9IZD - chains C and S of the 5 polymer chains in the assembly; structure by electron microscopy, 3.16 A resolution.

Chain C:
Name: Guanine nucleotide-binding protein G(i) subunit alpha-1
Organism: Homo sapiens
Notes: engineered mutation(s): G203A, A326S
UniProtKB: P63096 (GNAI1_HUMAN); residues 4-354 here = UniProt positions 4-354
Amino-acid sequence (351 residues; numbered 4 to 354; the number before each row is that of its first residue):
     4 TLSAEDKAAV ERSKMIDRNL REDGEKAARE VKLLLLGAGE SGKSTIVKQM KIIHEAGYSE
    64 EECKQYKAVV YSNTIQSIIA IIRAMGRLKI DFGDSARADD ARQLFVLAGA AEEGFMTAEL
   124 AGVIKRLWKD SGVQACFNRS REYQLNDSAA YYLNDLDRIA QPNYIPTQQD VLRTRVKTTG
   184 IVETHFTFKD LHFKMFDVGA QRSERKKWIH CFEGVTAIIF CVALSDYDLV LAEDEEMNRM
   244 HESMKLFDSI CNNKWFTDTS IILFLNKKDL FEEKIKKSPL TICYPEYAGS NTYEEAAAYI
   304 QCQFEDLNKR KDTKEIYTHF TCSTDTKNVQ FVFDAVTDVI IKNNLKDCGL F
Not modelled in the structure: 54-181, 234-240
Construct notes: conflict Ala203 (Gly in P63096), Ser326 (Ala in P63096)
Swiss-Prot annotation at these positions:
  - region: Lys35 to Thr48 (G1 motif), Asp173 to Thr181 (G2 motif), Phe196 to Gly202, Gln204, Arg205 (G3 motif), Ile265 to Asp272 (G4 motif), Thr324, Cys325, Thr327 to Thr329 (G5 motif)
  - binding site (GTP): Glu43 to Thr48, Ser151, Leu175 to Thr181, Asp200 to Gly202, Gln204, Asn269 to Asp272
  - binding site (Mg(2+)): Ser47, Thr181
  - modified residue: Arg178 (ADP-ribosylarginine), Gln204 (Deamidated glutamine), Cys351 (ADP-ribosylcysteine)
  - natural variant: Gly40 (G40C: In NEDHISB; G40R: In NEDHISB), Gly45 (G45D: In NEDHISB), Thr48 (T48I: In NEDHISB; T48K: In NEDHISB), Gln52 (Q52P: In NEDHISB), Ser75 (deletion: In NEDHISB; uncertain significance), Gln172 (deletion: In NEDHISB), Asp173 (D173V: In NEDHISB), Glu186 to Phe189 (deletion: In NEDHISB; uncertain significance), Cys224 (C224Y: In NEDHISB), Lys270 (K270N: In NEDHISB; K270R: In NEDHISB), Asp272 (D272G: In NEDHISB), Val332 (V332E: In NEDHISB; uncertain significance)
  - mutagenesis: Gly42 (G42R: Abolishes switch to an activated conformation and dissociation from beta and gamma subunits upon GTP binding. Abolishes interaction with RGS family members), Glu116 (E116L: Enhances interaction (inactive GDP-bound) with RGS14), Gln147 (Q147L: Enhances interaction (inactive GDP-bound) with RGS14), Glu245 (E245L: Enhances interaction (inactive GDP-bound) with RGS14)

Chain S:
Name: scFv16
Organism: Homo sapiens
Notes: antibody fragment or engineered binder
Amino-acid sequence (248 residues; each row starts with the number of its first residue; note: 2 numbers in that range are skipped by the numbering (no residue carries them; nothing is unmodelled there); a row labelled like 121A-121O holds insertion residues (121A, then the next letters in order)):
     1 DVQLVESGGG LVQPGGSRKL SCSASGFAFS SFGMHWVRQA PEKGLEWVAY ISSGSGTIYY
    61 ADTVKGRFTI SRDDPKNTLF LQMTSLRSED TAMYYCVRSI YYYGSSPFDF WGQGTTLTVS
   121 S
121A-121O GGGGSGGGGSGGGGS
   124 SDIVMTQATS SVPVTPGESV SISCRSSKSL LHSNGNTYLY WFLQRPGQSP QLLIYRMSNL
   184 ASGVPDRFSG SGSGTAFTLT ISRLEAEDVG VYYCMQHLEY PLTFGAGTKL EL
Not modelled in the structure: 121A-121O
Disulfide bonds: Cys22-Cys96, Cys147-Cys217

How chain C and chain S interact:
Residue-residue contacts - 23 pairs, chain C then chain S:
  Thr4(C) with His155(S), hydrogen bond (backbone-side chain)
  Ser6(C) with His155(S); Asn157(S); Tyr161(S), hydrogen bond
  Ala7(C) with His220(S); Leu221(S); Tyr223(S), hydrophobic
  Glu8(C) with Tyr101(S); Pro107(S); Tyr161(S); Tyr163(S), hydrogen bond; Arg179(S), salt bridge
  Asp9(C) with Asn157(S), hydrogen bond; Tyr161(S)
  Ala11(C) with Tyr101(S), hydrophobic
  Glu14(C) with Ser52(S), hydrogen bond; Ser53(S); Gly56(S); Thr57(S)
  Arg15(C) with Ile100(S); Tyr101(S); Tyr102(S)
  Met18(C) with Ser53(S), hydrogen bond
Other interface residues (no listed pair), chain C (11 interface residues in all): Leu5, Ala12
Other interface residues (no listed pair), chain S (17 interface residues in all): Gly54

In short:
The interface between chain C and chain S involves 11 residues on one side and 17 on the other, with 6
hydrogen bonds and 1 salt bridge. Among the polar pairs are Glu8(C)-Arg179(S), Thr4(C)-His155(S) and
Ser6(C)-Tyr161(S).
Chain C is Guanine nucleotide-binding protein G(i) subunit alpha-1 and chain S is scFv16, both from Homo
sapiens; the structure, Cryo-EM structure of human HCAR1-Gi complex with CHBA, was determined by electron
microscopy together with 9IZA, 9IZC and 9J8Z from the same study.
